PDB entry 9DVG | X-ray diffraction, 3.54 A resolution | chain A

== Chain A ==
Molecule: Transcription factor ETV6, DARPin
Source organism: Homo sapiens
UniProtKB: P41212 (ETV6_HUMAN); residues 13-87 here correspond to UniProt positions 47-121 (UniProt number = residue number + 34)
Sequence (243 residues; row label = number of the first residue in the row):
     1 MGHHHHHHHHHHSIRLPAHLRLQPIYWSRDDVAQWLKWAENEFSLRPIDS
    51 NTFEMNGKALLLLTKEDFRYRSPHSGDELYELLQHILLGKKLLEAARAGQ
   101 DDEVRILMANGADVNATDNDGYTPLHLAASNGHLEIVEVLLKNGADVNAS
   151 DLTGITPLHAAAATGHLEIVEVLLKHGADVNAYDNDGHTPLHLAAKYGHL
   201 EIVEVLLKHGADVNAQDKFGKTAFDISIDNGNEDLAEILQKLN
Unresolved in the structure: 1-12, 241-243
Differences from the reference sequence: initiating methionine (1); expression tag (2-12); conflict Glu-78 (Val112 in P41212)
Curated features (UniProtKB/Swiss-Prot):
  - site: Leu-20, Arg-21 (Breakpoint for translocation to form ETV6-MDS2 in MDS), Arg-21, Leu-22 (Breakpoint for translocation to form PAX5-ETV6)
What the authors report for this chain:
  - interface residues: Tyr-26, Ile-228, Glu-233
  - conformationally variable residues (domain motion): Leu-87 to Leu-88

== In short ==
The paper reports interface residues Tyr-26, Ile-228 and Glu-233; conformational variability at Leu-87.
Chain A is Transcription factor ETV6, DARPin (Homo sapiens); the structure, Crystal Structure of a DARPin
Fused to the 1TEL Crystallization Chaperone via a Direct Helical Fusion ..., was determined by X-ray
diffraction (same publication as 9DB5).
